8XL2 - chains B and C of the 4 polymer chains in the assembly; structure by electron microscopy, 2.73 A resolution.

[Chain B (and C)]
Molecule: Acetyl-CoA carboxylase 1
Organism: Homo sapiens
Notes: EC 6.4.1.2; chain C of this document is another copy of the same molecule, construct and numbering; everything in this record applies to it too
UniProt: Q13085 (ACACA_HUMAN); residue numbers follow UniProt; this construct covers 1-2346
Sequence (2346 residues; row label = number of the first residue in the row):
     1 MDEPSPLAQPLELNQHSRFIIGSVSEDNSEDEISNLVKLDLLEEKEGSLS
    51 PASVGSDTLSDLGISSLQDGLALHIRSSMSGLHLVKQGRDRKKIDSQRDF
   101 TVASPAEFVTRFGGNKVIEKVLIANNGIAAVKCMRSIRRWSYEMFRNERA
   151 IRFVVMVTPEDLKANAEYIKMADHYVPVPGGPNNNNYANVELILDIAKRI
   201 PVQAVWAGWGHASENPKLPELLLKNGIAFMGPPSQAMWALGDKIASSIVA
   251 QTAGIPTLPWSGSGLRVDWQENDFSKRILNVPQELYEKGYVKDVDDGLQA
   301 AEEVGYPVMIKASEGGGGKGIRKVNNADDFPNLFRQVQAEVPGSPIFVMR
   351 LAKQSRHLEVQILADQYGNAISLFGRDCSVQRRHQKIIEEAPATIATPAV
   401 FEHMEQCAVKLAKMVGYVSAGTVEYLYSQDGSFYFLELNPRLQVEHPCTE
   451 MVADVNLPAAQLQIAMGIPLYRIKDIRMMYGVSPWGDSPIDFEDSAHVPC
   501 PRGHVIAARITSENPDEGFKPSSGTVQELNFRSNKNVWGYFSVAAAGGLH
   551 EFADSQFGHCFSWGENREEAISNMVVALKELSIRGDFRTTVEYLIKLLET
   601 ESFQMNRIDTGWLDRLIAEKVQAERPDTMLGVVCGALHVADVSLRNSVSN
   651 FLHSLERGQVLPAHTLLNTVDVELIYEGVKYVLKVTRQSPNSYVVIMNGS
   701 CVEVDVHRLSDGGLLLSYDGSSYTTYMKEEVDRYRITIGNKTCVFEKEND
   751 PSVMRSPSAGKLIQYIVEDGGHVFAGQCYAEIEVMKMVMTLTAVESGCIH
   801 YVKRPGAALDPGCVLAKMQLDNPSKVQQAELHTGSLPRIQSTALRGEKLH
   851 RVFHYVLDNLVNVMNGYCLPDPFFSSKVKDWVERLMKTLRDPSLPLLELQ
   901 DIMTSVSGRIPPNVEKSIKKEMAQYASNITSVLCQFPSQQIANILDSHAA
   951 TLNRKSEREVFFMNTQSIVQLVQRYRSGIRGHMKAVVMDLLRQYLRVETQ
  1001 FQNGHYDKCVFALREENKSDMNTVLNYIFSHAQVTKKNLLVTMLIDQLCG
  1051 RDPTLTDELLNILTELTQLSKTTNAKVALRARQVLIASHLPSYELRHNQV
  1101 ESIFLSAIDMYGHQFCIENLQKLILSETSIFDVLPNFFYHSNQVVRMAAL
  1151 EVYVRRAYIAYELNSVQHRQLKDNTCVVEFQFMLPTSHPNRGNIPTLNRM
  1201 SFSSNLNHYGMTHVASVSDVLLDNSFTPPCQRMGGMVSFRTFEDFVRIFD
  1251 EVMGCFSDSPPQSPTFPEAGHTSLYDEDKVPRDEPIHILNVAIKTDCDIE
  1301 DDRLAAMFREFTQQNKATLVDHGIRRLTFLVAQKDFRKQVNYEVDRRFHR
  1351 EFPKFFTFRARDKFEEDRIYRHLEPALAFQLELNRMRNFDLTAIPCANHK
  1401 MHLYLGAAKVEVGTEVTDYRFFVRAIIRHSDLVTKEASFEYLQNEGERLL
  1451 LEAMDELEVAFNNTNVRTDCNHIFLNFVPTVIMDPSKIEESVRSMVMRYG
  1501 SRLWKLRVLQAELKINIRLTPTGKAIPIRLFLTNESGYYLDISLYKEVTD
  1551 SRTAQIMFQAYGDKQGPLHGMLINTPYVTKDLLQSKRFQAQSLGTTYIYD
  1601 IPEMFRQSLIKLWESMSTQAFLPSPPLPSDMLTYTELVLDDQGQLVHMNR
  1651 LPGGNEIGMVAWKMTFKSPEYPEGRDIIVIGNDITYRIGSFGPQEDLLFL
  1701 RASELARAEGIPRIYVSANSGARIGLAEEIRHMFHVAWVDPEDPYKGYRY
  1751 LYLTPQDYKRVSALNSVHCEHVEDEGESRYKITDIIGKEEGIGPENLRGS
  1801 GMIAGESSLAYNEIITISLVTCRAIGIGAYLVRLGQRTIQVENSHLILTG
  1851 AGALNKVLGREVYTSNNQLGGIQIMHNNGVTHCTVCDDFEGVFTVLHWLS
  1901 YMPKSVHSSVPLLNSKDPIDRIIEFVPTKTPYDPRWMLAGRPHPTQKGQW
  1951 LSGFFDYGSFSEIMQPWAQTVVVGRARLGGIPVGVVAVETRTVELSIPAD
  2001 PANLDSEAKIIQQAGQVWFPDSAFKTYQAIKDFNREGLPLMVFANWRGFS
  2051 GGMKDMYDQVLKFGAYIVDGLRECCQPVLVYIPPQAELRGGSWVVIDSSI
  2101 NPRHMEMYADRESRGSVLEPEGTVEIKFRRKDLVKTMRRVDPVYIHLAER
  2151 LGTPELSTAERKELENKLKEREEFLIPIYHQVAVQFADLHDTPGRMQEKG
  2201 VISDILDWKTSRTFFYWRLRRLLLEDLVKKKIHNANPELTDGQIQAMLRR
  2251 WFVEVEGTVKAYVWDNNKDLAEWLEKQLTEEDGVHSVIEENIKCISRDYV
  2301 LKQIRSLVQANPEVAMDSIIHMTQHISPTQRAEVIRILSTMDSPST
Not modelled in the structure: 1-618, 749-846, 1190-1230, 1256-1283, 1333-1351, 1519-1524, 2338-2346 (chain C: 1-618, 749-846, 1190-1230, 1256-1283, 1333-1351, 1519-1524, 2111-2346)
Swiss-Prot annotation at these positions:
  - active site: R441
  - binding site (ATP): G315 to G320
  - binding site (Mg(2+)): E424, E437, N439
  - binding site (Mn(2+)): E424, E437, N439
  - binding site (CoA): R1823, K2127, R2129
  - modified residue: M1 (N-acetylmethionine), S5 (Phosphoserine), S23 (Phosphoserine), S25 (Phosphoserine), S29 (Phosphoserine), S34 (Phosphoserine), S48 (Phosphoserine), S50 (Phosphoserine), S53 (Phosphoserine), T58 (Phosphothreonine), S78 (Phosphoserine), S80 (Phosphoserine), S488 (Phosphoserine), T610 (Phosphothreonine), K786 (N6-biotinyllysine), S835 (Phosphoserine), S1201 (Phosphoserine), S1216 (Phosphoserine), S1218 (Phosphoserine), T1227 (Phosphothreonine) and 5 more in UniProt
  - natural variant: R1687 (R1687Q: In a colorectal cancer sample), A2271 (A2271V: Frequency <)
  - mutagenesis: S78 (S78A: No effect on interaction with BRCA1), S344 (S344A: No effect on interaction with BRCA1), S432 (S432A: No effect on interaction with BRCA1), S1201 (S1201A: No effect on interaction with BRCA1), S1263 (S1263A: Abolishes interaction with BRCA1), S1585 (S1585A: No effect on interaction with BRCA1), S1952 (S1952A: No effect on interaction with BRCA1), S2211 (S2211A: No effect on interaction with BRCA1)
Small-molecule neighbours:
  - acetyl coenzyme A (ACO), molecule 1: I1688, S1690, S1720, G1721, A1722, R1723, I1724, L1797, R1823, I1825, G1826, I1827
  - acetyl coenzyme A (ACO), molecule 2: G2090, G2091, V2117, L2118, I2126, K2127, R2129

[How chain B and chain C interact]
Pairs across the interface (45):
  S927(B) with S1165(C), hydrogen bond (backbone-side chain); V1166(C)
  N928(B) with N1164(C); S1165(C); V1166(C)
  T930(B) with H1168(C), hydrogen bond (backbone-side chain)
  S931(B) with H1168(C)
  V932(B) with L1120(C), hydrophobic; E1151(C), hydrogen bond (backbone-side chain)
  L933(B) with I1117(C); L1120(C), hydrophobic; Q1121(C); R1155(C)
  R980(B) with G1112(C); H1113(C)
  D1052(B) with H1113(C), salt bridge
  E1094(B) with S1106(C); D1109(C)
  N1098(B) with S1102(C), hydrogen bond
  S1102(B) with N1098(C)
  L1105(B) with E1094(C)
  S1106(B) with E1094(C), hydrogen bond (backbone-side chain)
  D1109(B) with E1094(C)
  M1110(B) with R980(C), hydrogen bond; R1051(C)
  H1113(B) with D1052(C), salt bridge
  L1120(B) with L933(C), hydrophobic
  I1124(B) with L933(C), hydrophobic
  H1140(B) with H1140(C)
  E1151(B) with V932(C); L933(C)
  N1164(B) with Q924(C)
  S1165(B) with Q924(C); S927(C), hydrogen bond; N928(C), hydrogen bond
  V1166(B) with S927(C); N928(C), hydrogen bond (backbone-side chain); S931(C), hydrogen bond (backbone-side chain)
  Q1167(B) with S927(C); I929(C); S931(C)
  H1168(B) with T930(C); S931(C); V932(C)
  Q1181(B) with S927(C), hydrogen bond
Interface residues without a listed pair, chain B (32 interface residues in all): R1051, Y1111, G1112, M1147, A1148, R1155
Interface residues without a listed pair, chain C (29 interface residues in all): M1110

[Summary]
32 residues of chain B face 29 of chain C across their interface; the contacts include 11 hydrogen bonds and 2
salt bridges. Among the polar pairs are D1052(B)-H1113(C), S927(B)-S1165(C) and T930(B)-H1168(C). Ligands of
chain B: acetyl coenzyme A.
Chain B and chain C are both Acetyl-CoA carboxylase 1 (Homo sapiens); the structure, Human acetyl-CoA
carboxylase 1 filament in complex with acetyl-CoA (ACC1-inact), was determined by electron microscopy,
deposited together with 8XKZ and 8XL1.
